Entry 4DU1 (X-ray diffraction, 2.15 A resolution); this record covers chains A and P of the 3 polymer chains in the assembly.

== Chain A ==
Protein: DNA polymerase
Organism: Enterobacteria phage RB69
Notes: EC 2.7.7.7
UniProtKB: Q38087 (DPOL_BPR69); residues 1-903 here = UniProt positions 1-903
Chain sequence (903 residues; each row starts with the number of its first residue):
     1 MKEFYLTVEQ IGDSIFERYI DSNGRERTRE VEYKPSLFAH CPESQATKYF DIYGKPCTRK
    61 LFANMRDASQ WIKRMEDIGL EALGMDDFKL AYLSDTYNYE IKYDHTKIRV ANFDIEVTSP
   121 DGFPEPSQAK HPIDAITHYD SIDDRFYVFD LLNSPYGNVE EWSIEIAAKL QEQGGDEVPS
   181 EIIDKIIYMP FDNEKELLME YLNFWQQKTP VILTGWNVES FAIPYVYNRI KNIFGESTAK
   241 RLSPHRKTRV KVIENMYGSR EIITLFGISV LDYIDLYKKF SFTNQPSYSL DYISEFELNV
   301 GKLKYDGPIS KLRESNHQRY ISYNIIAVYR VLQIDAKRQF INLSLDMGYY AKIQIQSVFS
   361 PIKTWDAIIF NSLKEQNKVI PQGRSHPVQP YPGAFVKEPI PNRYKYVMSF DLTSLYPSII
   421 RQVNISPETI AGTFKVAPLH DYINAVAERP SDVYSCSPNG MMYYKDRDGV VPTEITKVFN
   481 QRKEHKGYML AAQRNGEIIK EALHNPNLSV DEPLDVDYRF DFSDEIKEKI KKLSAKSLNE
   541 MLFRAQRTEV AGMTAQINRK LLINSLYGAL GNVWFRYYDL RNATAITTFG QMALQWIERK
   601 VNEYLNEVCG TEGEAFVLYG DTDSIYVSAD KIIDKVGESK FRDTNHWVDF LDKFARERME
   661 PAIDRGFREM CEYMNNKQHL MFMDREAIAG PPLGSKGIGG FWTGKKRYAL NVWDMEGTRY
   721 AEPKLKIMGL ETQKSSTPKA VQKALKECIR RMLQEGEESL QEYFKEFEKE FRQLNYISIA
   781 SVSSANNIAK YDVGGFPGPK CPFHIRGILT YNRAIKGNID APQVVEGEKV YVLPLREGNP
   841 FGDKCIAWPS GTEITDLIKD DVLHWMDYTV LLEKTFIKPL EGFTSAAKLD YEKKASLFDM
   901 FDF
Unresolved in the structure: 902-903
Construct notes: conflict Ala-222 (Asp in Q38087), Ala-327 (Asp in Q38087)
Metal / ion sites: Ca2+ site 1 near Glu-116 (its only coordinating residue here); Ca2+ site 2: Asp-411, Leu-412, Asp-623 (together with 2'-deoxyadenosine 5'-triphosphate); Ca2+ site 3 near Asp-411 (its only coordinating residue here); Ca2+ site 4: Asn-505, Asn-507, Lys-531; Ca2+ site 5: Asp-623, Ser-624 (together with 2'-deoxyadenosine 5'-triphosphate); Ca2+ site 6: Glu-660, Asp-684; Ca2+ site 7: Leu-857, Asp-860, Asp-861
Small-molecule neighbours: 2'-deoxyadenosine 5'-triphosphate (DTP): Asp-411, Leu-412, Thr-413, Ser-414, Leu-415, Tyr-416, Pro-417, Arg-482, Lys-486, Lys-560, Leu-561, Asn-564, Tyr-567, Thr-622, Asp-623
Swiss-Prot annotation at these positions:
  - region: Thr-248 to Thr-264 (Beta hairpin), Lys-705 to Tyr-708 (Binding of DNA in B-conformation), Leu-897 to Phe-903 (Interaction with the polymerase clamp)
  - binding site (Mg(2+)): Asp-114, Glu-116, Asp-411, Leu-412, Asp-623
  - binding site (substrate): Ser-414 to Tyr-416, Arg-482, Lys-560
  - site: Asp-621 (Optimization of metal coordination by the polymerase active site), Lys-706 (Optimization of metal coordination by the polymerase active site), Asp-714 (Essential for viral replication)
  - mutagenesis: Leu-415 (L415A/G: Decreases base selectivity by several hundred fold; L415G/F: Increased misinsertion, increased mismatch extension and inefficient proofreading; L415M: No effect on base selectivity), Leu-561 (L561A: No effect on the ability to recognize damaged DNA. Increase in probability of nucleotide incorporation), Ser-565 (S565G: Increased incorporation efficiency of correct dNMPs; when associated with A-567), Tyr-567 (Y567A: Inserts both dCMP and dAMP opposite 8-oxoG rapidly and with equal efficiency. 100-fold increase of dAMP and dGMP when situated opposite guanidinohydantoin ...), Asp-621 (D621A: Drastic decrease in the efficiency of incorporation of dGMP), Lys-706 (K706A: Almost complete loss of polymerase activity), Asp-714 (D714A: Complete loss of viral replication)
What the authors report for this chain:
  - binding site for DNA template: Tyr-567
  - binding site for DNA primer (chain P): Thr-622, Lys-706
  - contacts within the chain: Asp-621/Lys-706
  - Ca2+ coordination through a water molecule: Asp-621
  - Ca2+ coordination: Asp-623
  - catalytic residues: Asp-623
  - Ca2+ coordination: Asp-411 (proposed by the authors, not directly observed)
  - mutagenesis - D621A (103 fold): decreased catalytic activity on dGMP opposite dC (citing earlier work)
  - mutagenesis - Y567A: unchanged catalytic activity on incorporation of dAMP opposite dT
  - mutagenesis - Y567A: unchanged catalytic activity on 2'-deoxyadenosine 5'-triphosphate
  - mutagenesis - K706A: abolished catalytic activity (citing earlier work)

== Chain P ==
Molecule: DNA primer
Sequence (13 nucleotides; each row starts with the number of its first residue):
   103 GCGGACTGCT TAX
Modified / non-standard residues: 2DT (3'-deoxythymidine-5'-monophosphate) at position 115

== How chain A and chain P interact ==
Contacting residue pairs (28):
  Asn-284(A) / DT112(P)  phosphate contact
  Asn-284(A) / DT113(P)  hydrogen bond to the phosphate
  Asp-621(A) / 2DT_115(P)  sugar contact
  Thr-622(A) / 2DT_115(P)  sugar contact
  Asp-623(A) / 2DT_115(P)  sugar contact
  Lys-706(A) / DA114(P)  hydrogen bond to the base
  Tyr-708(A) / 2DT_115(P)  hydrogen bond to the phosphate
  Met-728(A) / DA114(P)  phosphate contact
  Met-728(A) / 2DT_115(P)  phosphate contact
  Gly-729(A) / DT113(P)  phosphate contact
  Gly-729(A) / DA114(P)  hydrogen bond to the phosphate
  Gln-733(A) / DT113(P)  sugar contact
  Gln-733(A) / DA114(P)  phosphate contact
  Lys-734(A) / DT113(P)  phosphate contact
  Ser-735(A) / DT112(P)  phosphate contact
  Ser-735(A) / DT113(P)  hydrogen bond to the phosphate
  Ser-783(A) / DC111(P)  sugar contact
  Ser-783(A) / DT112(P)  phosphate contact
  Ser-784(A) / DC111(P)  phosphate contact
  Ser-784(A) / DT112(P)  hydrogen bond to the phosphate
  Ala-785(A) / DC111(P)  phosphate contact
  Asn-786(A) / DC111(P)  hydrogen bond to the phosphate
  Tyr-791(A) / DT109(P)  hydrogen bond to the phosphate
  Tyr-791(A) / DG110(P)  hydrogen bond to the phosphate
  Lys-800(A) / DC108(P)  base contact
  Lys-800(A) / DT109(P)  sugar contact
  His-804(A) / DG110(P)  phosphate contact
  His-804(A) / DC111(P)  salt bridge to the phosphate
Interface residues without a listed pair, chain A (26 interface residues in all): Tyr-626, Ile-727, Ser-736, Val-782, Lys-790, Pro-802, Ile-805, Lys-829

== Overview ==
26 residues of chain A face 8 of chain P across their interface; the contacts include 9 hydrogen bonds and 1
salt bridge. Polar pairs include Lys-706(A)/DA114(P), Asn-284(A)/DT113(P) and Tyr-708(A)/2DT_115(P). The paper
reports the catalytic residue Asp-623(A); D621A of chain A reduces catalytic activity on dGMP opposite dC; 3
substitutions were tested in all.
Here chain A is DNA polymerase (Enterobacteria phage RB69) and chain P is DNA primer. Entry 4DU1 (RB69 DNA
Polymerase Ternary Complex with dATP Opposite dT) was determined by X-ray diffraction, deposited together with
4DU3, 4DU4 and 4E3S.
